PDB entry 8WTZ | electron microscopy, 3.10 A resolution | chains D and A of the 4 polymer chains in the assembly

Chain D (and A):
Molecule: Potassium channel SKOR
Source organism: Arabidopsis thaliana
Notes: chain A of this document is another copy of the same molecule, construct and numbering; everything in this record applies to it too
Reference sequence: Q9M8S6 (SKOR_ARATH); residues 1-828 here = UniProt positions 1-828
Chain sequence (837 residues; each row starts with the number of its first residue; numbers below 1 keep their minus sign (Asp-8 is residue -8)):
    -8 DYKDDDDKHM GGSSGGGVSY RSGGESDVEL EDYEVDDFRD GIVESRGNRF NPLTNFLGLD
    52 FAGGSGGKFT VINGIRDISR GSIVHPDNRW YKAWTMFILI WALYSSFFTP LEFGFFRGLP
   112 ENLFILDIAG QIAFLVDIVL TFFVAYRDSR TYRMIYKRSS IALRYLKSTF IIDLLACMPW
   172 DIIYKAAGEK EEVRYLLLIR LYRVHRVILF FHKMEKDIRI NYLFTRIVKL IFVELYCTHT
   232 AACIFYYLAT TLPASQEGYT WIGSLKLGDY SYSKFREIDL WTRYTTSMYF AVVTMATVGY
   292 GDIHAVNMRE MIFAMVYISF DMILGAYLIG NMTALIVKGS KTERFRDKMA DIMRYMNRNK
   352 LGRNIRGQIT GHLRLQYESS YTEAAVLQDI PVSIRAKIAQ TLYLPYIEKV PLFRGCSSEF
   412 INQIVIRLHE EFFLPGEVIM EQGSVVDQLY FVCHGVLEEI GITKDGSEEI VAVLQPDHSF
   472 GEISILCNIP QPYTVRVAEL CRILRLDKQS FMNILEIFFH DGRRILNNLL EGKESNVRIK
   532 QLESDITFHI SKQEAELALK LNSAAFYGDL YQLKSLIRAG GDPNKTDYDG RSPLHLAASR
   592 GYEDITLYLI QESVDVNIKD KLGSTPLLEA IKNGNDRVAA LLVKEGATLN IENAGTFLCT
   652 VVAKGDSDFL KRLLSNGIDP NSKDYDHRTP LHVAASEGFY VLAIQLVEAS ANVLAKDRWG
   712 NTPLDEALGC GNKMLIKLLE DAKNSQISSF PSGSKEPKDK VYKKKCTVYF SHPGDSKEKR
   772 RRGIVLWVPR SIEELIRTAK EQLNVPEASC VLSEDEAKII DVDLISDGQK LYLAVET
Not modelled in the structure: -8 to 75, 453-459, 525-828 (chain A: -8 to 75, 453-459, 530-828)
Differences from the reference sequence: expression tag (-8 to 0)
Curated features (UniProtKB/Swiss-Prot):
  - binding site (a nucleoside 3',5'-cyclic phosphate): Leu403 to Gly523
Small-molecule neighbours:
  - 1,2-diacyl-sn-glycero-3-phosphocholine (PC1), molecule 1: Leu94, Tyr95, Phe98, Phe99, Leu102, Leu114, Trp272
  - 1,2-diacyl-sn-glycero-3-phosphocholine (PC1), molecule 2: Tyr186, Leu189, Ile235, Tyr238, Leu239, Thr242, Arg300, Phe304
  - 1,2-diacyl-sn-glycero-3-phosphocholine (PC1), molecule 3: Leu226, Trp272, Tyr275, Thr276, Met279
  - 1,2-diacyl-sn-glycero-3-phosphocholine (PC1), molecule 4: Met299, Arg300, Ile303, Phe304
  - 1,2-diacyl-sn-glycero-3-phosphocholine (PC1), molecule 5: Met299, Ile303, Met306, Val307, Ser310

How chain D and chain A interact:
Pairs across the interface (80):
  Glu206(D) - Arg337(A)  hydrogen bond (backbone-side chain)
  Ile209(D) - Met344(A)  hydrophobic
  Ile209(D) - Arg345(A)  hydrogen bond (backbone-side chain)
  Ile209(D) - Asn348(A)
  Arg210(D) - Arg345(A)
  Tyr213(D) - Glu334(A)
  Tyr213(D) - Asp338(A)  hydrogen bond
  Arg217(D) - Glu334(A)  salt bridge
  Gly249(D) - Gly259(A)
  Gly249(D) - Asp260(A)  hydrogen bond (backbone-backbone)
  Tyr250(D) - Asp260(A)
  Tyr250(D) - Tyr261(A)  hydrophobic
  Ser255(D) - Gly259(A)
  Phe281(D) - Tyr291(A)
  Thr285(D) - Tyr291(A)
  Thr288(D) - Ala287(A)
  Thr288(D) - Thr288(A)
  Thr288(D) - Val289(A)
  Val289(D) - Val289(A)
  Gly290(D) - Val289(A)
  Gly290(D) - Gly290(A)
  Gly290(D) - Tyr291(A)
  Tyr291(D) - Tyr291(A)
  Gly292(D) - Tyr291(A)
  His295(D) - Leu258(A)
  His295(D) - Tyr280(A)
  His295(D) - Asp293(A)
  Ala296(D) - Tyr280(A)  hydrogen bond (backbone-side chain)
  Val297(D) - Leu258(A)
  Val297(D) - Gly259(A)
  Met299(D) - Thr276(A)
  Met302(D) - Tyr263(A)
  Met302(D) - Thr277(A)
  Met302(D) - Tyr280(A)  hydrophobic
  Ile303(D) - Thr276(A)
  Ala305(D) - Tyr280(A)  hydrophobic
  Met306(D) - Thr276(A)
  Met306(D) - Met279(A)
  Met306(D) - Tyr280(A)  hydrogen bond (side chain-backbone)
  Met306(D) - Val283(A)  hydrophobic
  Ile309(D) - Val283(A)  hydrophobic
  Ile309(D) - Val284(A)  hydrophobic
  Ile309(D) - Ala287(A)  hydrophobic
  Ile309(D) - Val289(A)  hydrophobic
  Ile309(D) - Tyr291(A)
  Met313(D) - Ile222(A)  hydrophobic
  Met313(D) - Met286(A)  hydrophobic
  Ile314(D) - Ile222(A)  hydrophobic
  Ile314(D) - Met323(A)
  Ala317(D) - Met323(A)
  Tyr318(D) - Met323(A)  hydrophobic
  Tyr318(D) - Ile327(A)
  Ile320(D) - Ile320(A)  hydrophobic
  Ile320(D) - Thr324(A)
  Gly321(D) - Thr324(A)
  Gly321(D) - Ile327(A)
  Asn322(D) - Ile327(A)
  Thr324(D) - Thr324(A)
  Ala325(D) - Ile327(A)  hydrophobic
  Val328(D) - Val328(A)  hydrophobic
  Lys329(D) - Asp338(A)  salt bridge
  Tyr372(D) - Tyr346(A)  hydrogen bond (backbone-side chain)
  Thr373(D) - Tyr346(A)
  Thr373(D) - Asn350(A)
  Ala376(D) - Tyr346(A)  hydrogen bond (backbone-side chain)
  Asp380(D) - Lys339(A)
  Asp380(D) - Ile343(A)
  Asp380(D) - Leu364(A)
  Asp380(D) - Gln367(A)
  Ile381(D) - His363(A)
  Pro382(D) - His363(A)
  Ile385(D) - Gln359(A)
  Ile385(D) - His363(A)
  Lys388(D) - Asn355(A)
  Lys388(D) - Ile356(A)
  Ile389(D) - Lys351(A)
  Thr392(D) - Lys351(A)
  Thr392(D) - Ile356(A)
  Leu393(D) - Asn350(A)
  Leu393(D) - Lys351(A)
Interface residues without a listed pair, chain D (53 interface residues in all): Lys207, Ile294, Ser310, Ser371, Ala375, Val377, Ser384
Interface residues without a listed pair, chain A (47 interface residues in all): Leu214, Glu225, Trp272, Thr273, Leu319, Ala341

In short:
53 residues of chain D face 47 of chain A across their interface, with 8 hydrogen bonds and 2 salt bridges.
Polar pairs include Arg217(D)-Glu334(A), Lys329(D)-Asp338(A) and Glu206(D)-Arg337(A). Ligands of chain D: 5
copies of 1,2-diacyl-sn-glycero-3-phosphocholine.
Both chains are Potassium channel SKOR (Arabidopsis thaliana). Entry 8WTZ (potassium outward rectifier channel
SKOR) was determined by electron microscopy (same publication as 8WUI).
